5PCY - chain A; structure by X-ray diffraction, 1.80 A resolution.

== Chain A ==
Protein: Plastocyanin
Organism: Populus nigra
UniProtKB: P00299 (PLAS1_POPNI); residues 1-99 here correspond to UniProt positions 70-168 (UniProt number = residue number + 69)
Amino-acid sequence (99 residues; row label = number of the first residue in the row):
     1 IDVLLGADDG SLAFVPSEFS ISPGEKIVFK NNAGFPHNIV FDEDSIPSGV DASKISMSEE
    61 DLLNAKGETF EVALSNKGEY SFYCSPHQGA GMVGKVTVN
Metal / ion sites: Cu ion: His-37, Cys-84, His-87
UniProt features mapped onto this chain:
  - binding site (Cu cation): His-37, Cys-84, His-87, Met-92

== Overview ==
The Cu ion site is built by His-37, Cys-84 and His-87. From UniProt: 4 Cu cation-binding residues.
Chain A is Plastocyanin (Populus nigra); the structure, Crystal structure analyses of reduced (cui) poplar
plastocyanin at six ph values, was determined by X-ray diffraction (same publication as 4PCY and 6PCY).
